7UNE - chains b and e of the 14 polymer chains in the assembly; structure by electron microscopy, 3.73 A resolution.

[Chain b]
Name: V-type proton ATPase subunit E 1
Source organism: Bos taurus
Reference sequence: P11019 (VATE1_BOVIN); residue numbers follow UniProt; this construct covers 1-226
Chain sequence (226 residues; row label = number of the first residue in the row):
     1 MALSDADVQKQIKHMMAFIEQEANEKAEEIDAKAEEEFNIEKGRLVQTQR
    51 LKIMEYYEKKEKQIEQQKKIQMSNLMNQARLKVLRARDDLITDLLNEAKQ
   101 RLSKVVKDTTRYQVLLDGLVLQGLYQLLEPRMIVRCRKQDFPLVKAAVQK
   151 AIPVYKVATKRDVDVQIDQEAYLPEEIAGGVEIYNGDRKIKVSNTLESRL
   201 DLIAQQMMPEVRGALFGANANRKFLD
Unresolved in the structure: 1-44

[Chain e]
Name: V-type proton ATPase subunit G
Source organism: Bos taurus
Reference sequence: Q0VCV6 (Q0VCV6_BOVIN); residues 1-118 here = UniProt positions 1-118
Chain sequence (118 residues; each row starts with the number of its first residue):
     1 MASQSQGIQQLLQAEKRAAEKVADARKRKARRLKQAKEEAQMEVDQYRRE
    51 REQEFQSKQQAAMGSQGNLSAEVEQATRRQVQGMQSSQQRNRERVLAQLL
   101 GMVCDVRPQVHPNYRIAA
Unresolved in the structure: 1-38, 114-118

[Interface between chain b and chain e]
Contacting residue pairs (46; chain b residue first):
  Val-46(b) with Ala-40(e), hydrophobic
  Gln-49(b) with Glu-43(e)
  Ile-53(b) with Arg-48(e)
  Met-54(b) with Arg-51(e)
  Glu-61(b) with Glu-54(e); Phe-55(e); Lys-58(e)
  Lys-68(b) with Ser-65(e)
  Met-72(b) with Leu-69(e), hydrophobic
  Ala-79(b) with Thr-77(e)
  Lys-82(b) with Thr-77(e)
  Val-83(b) with Gln-80(e)
  Ala-86(b) with Val-81(e), hydrophobic
  Arg-87(b) with Met-84(e)
  Leu-90(b) with Met-84(e), hydrophobic; Gln-88(e)
  Leu-94(b) with Gln-88(e); Leu-96(e), hydrophobic
  Glu-97(b) with Arg-92(e); Leu-96(e)
  Ala-98(b) with Leu-96(e), hydrophobic; Leu-99(e), hydrophobic; Leu-100(e), hydrophobic
  Arg-101(b) with Glu-93(e), salt bridge; Leu-96(e)
  Leu-102(b) with Leu-100(e), hydrophobic
  Val-114(b) with Val-106(e)
  Leu-115(b) with Cys-104(e), hydrophobic
  Gly-118(b) with Val-106(e)
  Leu-121(b) with Pro-108(e)
  Gln-122(b) with Arg-107(e)
  Tyr-125(b) with Pro-108(e); Gln-109(e); Val-110(e), hydrophobic
  Arg-199(b) with Val-103(e), hydrogen bond (side chain-backbone); Asp-105(e), hydrogen bond (side chain-backbone)
  Leu-200(b) with Leu-99(e), hydrophobic
  Ile-203(b) with Val-103(e), hydrophobic
  Met-207(b) with Leu-99(e), hydrophobic; Met-102(e), hydrophobic
  Ala-214(b) with Asn-91(e), hydrogen bond (backbone-side chain); Arg-94(e); Val-95(e), hydrophobic
  Leu-215(b) with Ser-87(e); Asn-91(e)
  Phe-216(b) with Met-84(e), hydrophobic
Other interface residues (no listed pair), chain b (37 interface residues in all): Tyr-57, Met-76, Asp-93, Leu-128, Ala-204, Val-211
Other interface residues (no listed pair), chain e (37 interface residues in all): Gln-66, Val-73, Gln-85, Gln-98, Asn-113

[In short]
Chain b and chain e each contribute 37 residues to their interface; the contacts include 3 hydrogen bonds and
1 salt bridge. Polar pairs include Arg-101(b)/Glu-93(e), Arg-199(b)/Val-103(e) and Arg-199(b)/Asp-105(e).
Chain b is V-type proton ATPase subunit E 1 and chain e is V-type proton ATPase subunit G, both from Bos
taurus; the structure, The V1 region of bovine V-ATPase in complex with human mEAK7 (focused refinement), was
determined by electron microscopy.
